PDB entry 6EIZ | X-ray diffraction, 1.85 A resolution | chains C and D of the 6 polymer chains in the assembly

Chain C (and D):
Protein: CC-Hex2
Notes: chain D of this document is another copy of the same molecule, construct and numbering; everything in this record applies to it too
Chain sequence (32 residues; numbered 0 to 31; the number before each row is that of its first residue; numbering starts at 0):
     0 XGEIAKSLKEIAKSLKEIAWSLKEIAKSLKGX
Unresolved in the structure: 31 (chain D: 0, 31)
Modified residues: ACE (acetyl group) at position 0; NH2 (amino group) at position 31

Interface between chain C and chain D:
Pairs across the interface - 27 pairs, chain C then chain D:
  Glu2(C) - Lys8(D)  salt bridge
  Ile3(C) - Ile3(D)  hydrophobic
  Ile3(C) - Leu7(D)  hydrophobic
  Ser6(C) - Leu7(D)
  Ser6(C) - Lys8(D)
  Glu9(C) - Lys15(D)  salt bridge
  Ile10(C) - Ile10(D)  hydrophobic
  Ile10(C) - Ala11(D)  hydrophobic
  Ile10(C) - Leu14(D)  hydrophobic
  Ser13(C) - Leu14(D)
  Ser13(C) - Lys15(D)
  Glu16(C) - Ala18(D)
  Glu16(C) - Lys22(D)  salt bridge
  Ile17(C) - Leu14(D)  hydrophobic
  Ile17(C) - Ile17(D)  hydrophobic
  Ile17(C) - Ala18(D)  hydrophobic
  Ile17(C) - Leu21(D)  hydrophobic
  Ser20(C) - Leu21(D)
  Ser20(C) - Lys22(D)
  Leu21(C) - Leu21(D)  hydrophobic
  Glu23(C) - Lys29(D)  salt bridge
  Ile24(C) - Leu21(D)  hydrophobic
  Ile24(C) - Ile24(D)  hydrophobic
  Ile24(C) - Ala25(D)  hydrophobic
  Ile24(C) - Leu28(D)  hydrophobic
  Ser27(C) - Leu28(D)
  Leu28(C) - Leu28(D)  hydrophobic
Interface residues without a listed pair, chain C (15 interface residues in all): Leu14
Interface residues without a listed pair, chain D (16 interface residues in all): Ala4

Summary:
The interface between chain C and chain D involves 15 residues on one side and 16 on the other; the contacts
include 4 salt bridges. Polar contacts include Glu2(C)-Lys8(D), Glu9(C)-Lys15(D) and Glu16(C)-Lys22(D).
Both chains are CC-Hex2. Entry 6EIZ (A de novo designed hexameric coiled coil CC-Hex2 with farnesol bound in
the channel) was determined by X-ray diffraction (same publication as 6EIK).
